PDB entry 1GTW | X-ray diffraction, 1.85 A resolution | chains A and D of the 4 polymer chains in the assembly

# Chain A
Name: Caat/enhancer binding protein beta
Organism: Homo sapiens
Notes: fragment: bzip domain, residues 259-336
UniProtKB: P17676 (CEBPB_HUMAN); residue numbers follow UniProt; this construct covers 259-336
Chain sequence (78 residues; each row starts with the number of its first residue):
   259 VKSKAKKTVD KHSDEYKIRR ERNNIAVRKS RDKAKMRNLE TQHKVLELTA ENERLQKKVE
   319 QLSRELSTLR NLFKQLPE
Disordered / not traced: 259-267, 334-336
UniProt features mapped onto this chain:
  - region: Lys-275 to Arg-295 (Basic motif), Leu-297 to Leu-304 (Leucine-zipper)
  - modified residue: Thr-266 (Phosphothreonine), Ser-288 (Phosphoserine), Ser-325 (Phosphoserine)
  - cross-link (Glycyl lysine isopeptide (Lys-Gly)): Lys-260 (interchain with G-Cter in SUMO2), Lys-262 (interchain with G-Cter in SUMO2), Lys-332 (interchain with G-Cter in SUMO2)
  - mutagenesis: Ser-288 (S288A: Loss of nuclear translocation)

# Chain D
Molecule: 16-nt DNA strand
Sequence (16 nucleotides; row label = number of the first residue in the row):
   101 TAGGATTGCG CCACAT

# How chain A and chain D interact
Contacting residue pairs - 12 pairs, chain A then chain D:
  Arg-280(A) / DG103(D)  salt bridge to the phosphate
  Arg-280(A) / DG104(D)  phosphate contact
  Asn-281(A) / DA105(D)  base contact
  Asn-281(A) / DT106(D)  hydrogen bond to the base
  Ala-284(A) / DA105(D)  phosphate contact
  Ala-284(A) / DT106(D)  base contact
  Val-285(A) / DT106(D)  base contact
  Val-285(A) / DT107(D)  base contact
  Lys-287(A) / DA105(D)  salt bridge to the phosphate
  Ser-288(A) / DT106(D)  hydrogen bond to the phosphate
  Arg-289(A) / DG108(D)  hydrogen bond to the base
  Arg-289(A) / DC109(D)  base contact

# Summary
Chain A and chain D each contribute 7 residues to their interface, with 3 hydrogen bonds and 2 salt bridges.
Polar pairs include Asn-281(A)/DT106(D), Arg-289(A)/DG108(D) and Ser-288(A)/DT106(D). UniProt lists one
mutagenesis site on chain A.
Here chain A is Caat/enhancer binding protein beta (Homo sapiens) and chain D is a 16-nt DNA strand. Entry
1GTW (crystal structure of C/EBPbeta bZip homodimer bound to a DNA fragment from the tom-1A promoter) was
determined by X-ray diffraction.
